PDB entry 6GJ1 | electron microscopy, 4.70 A resolution (low resolution: residue-level contacts below are approximate; hydrogen-bond / salt-bridge calls are withheld) | chains A and D of the 4 polymer chains in the assembly

# Chain A
Molecule: Putative type VI secretion protein
Organism: Escherichia coli
Reference sequence: D3GUX3 (D3GUX3_ECO44); residues 1-587 here = UniProt positions 1-587
Amino-acid sequence (587 residues; each row starts with the number of its first residue):
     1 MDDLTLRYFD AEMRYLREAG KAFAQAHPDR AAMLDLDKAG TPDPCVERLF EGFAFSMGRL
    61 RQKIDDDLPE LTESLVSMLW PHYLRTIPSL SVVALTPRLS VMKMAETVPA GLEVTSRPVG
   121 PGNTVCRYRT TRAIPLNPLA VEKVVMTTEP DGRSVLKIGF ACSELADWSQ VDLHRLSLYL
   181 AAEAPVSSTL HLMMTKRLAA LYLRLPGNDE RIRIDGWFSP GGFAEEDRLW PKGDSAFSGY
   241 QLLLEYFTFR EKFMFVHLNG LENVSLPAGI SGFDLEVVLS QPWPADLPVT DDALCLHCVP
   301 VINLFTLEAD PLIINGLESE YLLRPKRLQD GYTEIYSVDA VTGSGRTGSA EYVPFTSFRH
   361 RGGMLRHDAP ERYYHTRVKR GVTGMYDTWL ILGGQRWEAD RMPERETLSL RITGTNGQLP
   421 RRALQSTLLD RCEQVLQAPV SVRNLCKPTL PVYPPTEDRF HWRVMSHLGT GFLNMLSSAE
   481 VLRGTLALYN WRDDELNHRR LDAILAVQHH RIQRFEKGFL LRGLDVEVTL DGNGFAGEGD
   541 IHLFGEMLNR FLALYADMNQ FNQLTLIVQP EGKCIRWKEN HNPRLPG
Disordered / not traced: 1-3

# Chain D
Molecule: TssE
Organism: Escherichia coli
Reference sequence: B7LFT4 (B7LFT4_ECO55); residues 1-143 here correspond to UniProt positions 2-144 (UniProt number = residue number + 1)
Amino-acid sequence (143 residues; numbered 1 to 143; the number before each row is that of its first residue):
     1 MPRPSLYEIL YGNFTGGLEL NQVGEEEQVI LSVLDNMQRI LNTRAGSLKH LPDYGLPDIT
    61 TILQGMPGTA HQLMRVLSDV LLKYEPRIKR VDVTMQEQTQ PGELHYVIDA ELKDAGLVRY
   121 GTTFIPEGRV LLRHLKQQRY VQT
Disordered / not traced: 1-22

# Interface between chain A and chain D
Contacting residue pairs - 29 pairs, chain A then chain D:
  A39(A) with L117(D)
  G40(A) with L117(D)
  T41(A) with P86(D); R87(D); L117(D)
  P42(A) with E85(D); P86(D); R87(D); V118(D)
  D43(A) with V29(D); V33(D); E85(D); R87(D); I88(D); V118(D)
  P44(A) with E85(D); R87(D)
  C45(A) with N36(D); Y84(D); E85(D); R87(D)
  E47(A) with P86(D)
  R48(A) with V80(D); L81(D); L82(D); K83(D); Y84(D); E85(D); P86(D)
Also at the interface, not in a pair above, chain A (11 interface residues in all): V46, R59
Also at the interface, not in a pair above, chain D (15 interface residues in all): H50

# In short
11 residues of chain A face 15 of chain D across their interface.
Chain A is Putative type VI secretion protein and chain D is TssE, both from Escherichia coli; the structure,
The baseplate complex from the type VI secretion system, was determined by electron microscopy, deposited
together with 6GIY and 6GJ3.
